PDB entry 9ITX | electron microscopy, 4.10 A resolution (low resolution: residue-level contacts below are approximate; hydrogen-bond / salt-bridge calls are withheld) | chains Z and V of the 16 polymer chains in the assembly

[Chain Z]
Name: ATP synthase subunit a
From: Chloroflexus aurantiacus J-10-fl
UniProt: A9WGT0 (A9WGT0_CHLAA); residues 1-312 here = UniProt positions 1-312
Amino-acid sequence (312 residues; each row starts with the number of its first residue):
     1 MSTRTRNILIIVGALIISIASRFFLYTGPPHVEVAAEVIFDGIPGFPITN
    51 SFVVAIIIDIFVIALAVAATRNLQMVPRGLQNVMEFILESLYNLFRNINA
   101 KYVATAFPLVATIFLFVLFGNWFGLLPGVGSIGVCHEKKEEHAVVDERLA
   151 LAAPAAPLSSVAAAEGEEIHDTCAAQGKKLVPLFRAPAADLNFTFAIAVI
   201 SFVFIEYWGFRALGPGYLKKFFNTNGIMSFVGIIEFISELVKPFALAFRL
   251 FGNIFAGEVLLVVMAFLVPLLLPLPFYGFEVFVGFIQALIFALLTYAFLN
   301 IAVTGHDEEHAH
Not modelled in the structure: 1-11, 135-168, 305-312

[Chain V]
Name: ATP synthase subunit b
From: Chloroflexus aurantiacus J-10-fl
UniProt: A9WGS8 (ATPF_CHLAA); residue numbers follow UniProt; this construct covers 1-164
Amino-acid sequence (164 residues; numbered 1 to 164; the number before each row is that of its first residue):
     1 MEALGINPTLFIAQLINFLLLIFILRALLYRPVMNLLNERTRRIEESVRD
    51 AEKVREQLANARRDYEAEIARARQEAAKIVAQAQERAKQQEAEIIAQARR
   101 EAERLKEEARAQAEQERIRMLSEAKSQIADLVTLTASRVLGAELQARGHD
   151 ALIAESLAALDRRN
Not modelled in the structure: 1-5, 45-164

[How chain Z and chain V interact]
Contacting residue pairs (16; chain Z residue first):
  Phe52(Z) with Ala13(V); Gln14(V)
  Asp59(Z) with Leu21(V)
  Thr70(Z) with Leu28(V)
  Pro108(Z) with Arg26(V)
  Thr112(Z) with Leu21(V); Ile22(V)
  Asn192(Z) with Ile6(V); Asn7(V); Leu10(V); Phe11(V); Gln14(V)
  Phe193(Z) with Gln14(V)
  Ala196(Z) with Phe11(V); Leu15(V)
  Ile197(Z) with Phe18(V)
Other interface residues (no listed pair), chain Z (14 interface residues in all): Ala66, Leu73, Met75, Leu88, Ile200
Other interface residues (no listed pair), chain V (19 interface residues in all): Asn17, Leu25, Leu29, Pro32, Val33, Glu39, Arg40

[Summary]
Chain Z and chain V form an interface of 14 and 19 residues respectively.
Here chain Z is ATP synthase subunit a and chain V is ATP synthase subunit b, both from Chloroflexus
aurantiacus J-10-fl. Entry 9ITX (Chloroflexus aurantiacus ADP-bound ATP synthase, state 2, focused refinement
of FO) was determined by electron microscopy (same publication as 9ITJ, 9ITK, 9ITL, 9ITM, 9ITN, 9ITO and 11
further entries).
